6PTY - chain A; structure by X-ray diffraction, 1.98 A resolution.

[Chain A]
Name: Cytochrome c oxidase subunit 2
Source organism: Thermus thermophilus
Notes: EC 1.9.3.1
UniProtKB: P98052 (COX2_THETH); residues 44-168 here correspond to UniProt positions 11-135 (UniProt number = residue number - 33)
Chain sequence (129 residues; row label = number of the first residue in the row):
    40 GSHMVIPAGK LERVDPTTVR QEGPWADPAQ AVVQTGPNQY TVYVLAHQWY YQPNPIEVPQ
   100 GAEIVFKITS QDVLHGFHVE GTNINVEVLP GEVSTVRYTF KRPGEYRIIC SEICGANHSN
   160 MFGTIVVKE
Disordered / not traced: 40-49
Construct notes: expression tag (40-43); conflict His86 (Phe53 in P98052), Gln87 (Ala54 in P98052), Trp88 (Phe55 in P98052), Tyr89 (Gly56 in P98052), Gln110 (Pro77 in P98052), Leu113 (Ile80 in P98052), Ser150 (Asn117 in P98052), Glu151 (Gln118 in P98052), Ile152 (Tyr119 in P98052), Ala155 (Leu122 in P98052), Asn156 (Gly123 in P98052), Ser158 (Gln125 in P98052)
Ion coordination: dinuclear copper ion: His114, Cys149, Glu151, Cys153, His157, Met160
Curated features (UniProtKB/Swiss-Prot):
  - binding site (Cu cation): His114, Cys149, Cys153, His157
What the authors report for this chain:
  - dinuclear copper ion coordination: Met160

[Summary]
His114, Cys149, Glu151, Cys153, His157 and Met160 coordinate a dinuclear copper ion ion. UniProt lists 4 Cu
cation-binding residues. From the paper: dinuclear copper ion coordination by Met160.
Chain A is Cytochrome c oxidase subunit 2 (Thermus thermophilus); the structure, Soluble model of human CuA
(Tt3Lh), was determined by X-ray diffraction (same publication as 6PTT).
